2WX4 - chains A and B of the 3 polymer chains in the assembly; structure by X-ray diffraction, 2.80 A resolution.

Chain A (and B):
Molecule: Decapping protein 1
Organism: Drosophila melanogaster
Notes: fragment: trimerization domain, residues 328-366; chain B of this document is another copy of the same molecule, construct and numbering; everything in this record applies to it too
UniProtKB: Q9W1H5 (Q9W1H5_DROME); residue numbers follow UniProt; this construct covers 328-366
Chain sequence (46 residues; row label = number of the first residue in the row):
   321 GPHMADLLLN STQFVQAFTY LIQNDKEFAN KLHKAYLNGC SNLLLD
Not modelled in the structure: 359-366 (chain B: 321-325)

Chain A / chain B interface:
Residue-residue contacts (28):
  P322(A) with L363(B)
  D326(A) with L363(B)
  L327(A) with C360(B), hydrophobic
  Q333(A) with G359(B), hydrogen bond (side chain-backbone); N362(B); L363(B)
  F334(A) with Y356(B); G359(B); C360(B)
  F338(A) with L352(B), hydrophobic
  L341(A) with K351(B); L352(B), hydrophobic; A355(B), hydrophobic
  I342(A) with F338(B), hydrophobic
  D345(A) with F348(B)
  F348(A) with F338(B), hydrophobic; F348(B), hydrophobic
  K351(A) with L341(B); D345(B), salt bridge; E347(B), salt bridge
  L352(A) with F334(B), hydrophobic; A337(B); F338(B)
  A355(A) with Y340(B); L341(B), hydrophobic
  Y356(A) with Q333(B); Q336(B)
  N358(A) with Y340(B)
Other interface residues (no listed pair), chain A (17 interface residues in all): L329, H353
Other interface residues (no listed pair), chain B (23 interface residues in all): L327, L328, L329, L364, D366

In short:
17 residues of chain A face 23 of chain B across their interface, with 1 hydrogen bond and 2 salt bridges.
Polar pairs include K351(A)-D345(B), K351(A)-E347(B) and Q333(A)-G359(B).
Both chains are Decapping protein 1 (Drosophila melanogaster). Entry 2WX4 (Asymmetric trimer of the Drosophila
melanogaster DCP1 C-terminal domain) was determined by X-ray diffraction, deposited together with 2WX3.
